Entry 1PMA (X-ray diffraction, 3.40 A resolution); this record covers chains P and Y of the 28 polymer chains in the assembly.

[Chain P (and Y)]
Protein: Proteasome
Organism: Thermoplasma acidophilum
Notes: EC 3.4.99.46; chain Y of this document is another copy of the same molecule, construct and numbering; everything in this record applies to it too
Reference sequence: P28061 (PSMB_THEAC); residues -7 to 203 here correspond to UniProt positions 1-211 (UniProt number = residue number + 8)
Sequence (211 residues; numbered -7 to 203; the number before each row is that of its first residue; numbers below 1 keep their minus sign (Met-7 is residue -7)):
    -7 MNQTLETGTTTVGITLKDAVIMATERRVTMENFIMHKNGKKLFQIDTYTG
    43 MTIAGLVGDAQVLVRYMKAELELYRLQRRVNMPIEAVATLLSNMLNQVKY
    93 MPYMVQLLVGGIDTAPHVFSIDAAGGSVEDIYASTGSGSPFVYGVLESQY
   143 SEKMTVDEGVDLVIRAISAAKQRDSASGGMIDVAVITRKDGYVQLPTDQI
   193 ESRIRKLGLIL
Disordered / not traced: -7 to 0
Swiss-Prot annotation at these positions:
  - active site: Thr1 (Nucleophile)

[Interface between chain P and chain Y]
Contacting residue pairs (22; chain P residue first):
  Tyr124(P) - Arg165(Y)
  Pro132(P) - Pro132(Y)  hydrophobic
  Pro132(P) - Phe133(Y)
  Phe133(P) - Pro132(Y)
  Phe133(P) - Tyr135(Y)  hydrophobic
  Phe133(P) - Gly136(Y)
  Tyr135(P) - Phe133(Y)  hydrophobic
  Tyr135(P) - Arg165(Y)
  Gly136(P) - Phe133(Y)
  Gly136(P) - Val137(Y)
  Val137(P) - Gly136(Y)
  Glu139(P) - Gln164(Y)  hydrogen bond
  Glu139(P) - Arg165(Y)  salt bridge
  Ser140(P) - Gln141(Y)  hydrogen bond
  Ser140(P) - Arg157(Y)  hydrogen bond
  Gln141(P) - Ser140(Y)  hydrogen bond
  Gln141(P) - Gln141(Y)
  Arg157(P) - Ser140(Y)  hydrogen bond
  Gln164(P) - Glu139(Y)
  Arg165(P) - Tyr124(Y)
  Arg165(P) - Tyr135(Y)
  Arg165(P) - Glu139(Y)  salt bridge
Also at the interface, not in a pair above, chain P (14 interface residues in all): Asp122, Ala161
Also at the interface, not in a pair above, chain Y (14 interface residues in all): Asp122, Ala161

[Overview]
Chain P and chain Y each contribute 14 residues to their interface, with 5 hydrogen bonds and 2 salt bridges.
Polar contacts include Glu139(P)-Arg165(Y), Glu139(P)-Gln164(Y) and Ser140(P)-Gln141(Y). Curated annotation
(UniProt) lists active-site residue Thr1(P) on chain P.
Both chains are Proteasome (Thermoplasma acidophilum). Entry 1PMA (Proteasome from thermoplasma acidophilum)
was determined by X-ray diffraction.
